3S7I - chain A; structure by X-ray diffraction, 2.35 A resolution.

[Chain A]
Protein: Allergen Ara h 1, clone P41B
Organism: Arachis hypogaea
Reference sequence: P43238 (ALL12_ARAHY); numbering as in UniProt (aligned over 170-586)
Amino-acid sequence (418 residues; each row starts with the number of its first residue):
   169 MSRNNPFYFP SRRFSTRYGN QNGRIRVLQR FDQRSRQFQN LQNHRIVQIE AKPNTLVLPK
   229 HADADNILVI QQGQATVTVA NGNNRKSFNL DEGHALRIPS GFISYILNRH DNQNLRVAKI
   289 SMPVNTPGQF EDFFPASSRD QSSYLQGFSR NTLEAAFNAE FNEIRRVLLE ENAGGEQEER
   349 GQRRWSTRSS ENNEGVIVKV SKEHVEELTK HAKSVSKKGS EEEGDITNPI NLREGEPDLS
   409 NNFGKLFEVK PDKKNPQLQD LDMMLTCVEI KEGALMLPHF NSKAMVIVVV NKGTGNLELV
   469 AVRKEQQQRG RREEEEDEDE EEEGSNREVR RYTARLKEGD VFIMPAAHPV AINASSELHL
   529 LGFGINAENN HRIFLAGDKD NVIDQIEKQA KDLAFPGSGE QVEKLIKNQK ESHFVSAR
Not modelled in the structure: 169-170, 341-360, 383-390, 474-492
Sequence notes: expression tag (169)
Reported in the primary citation:
  - binding site for chloride ion: His447, Arg540

[Overview]
From the paper: a binding site for chloride ion at His447 and Arg540.
Chain A is Allergen Ara h 1, clone P41B (Arachis hypogaea); the structure, Crystal structure of Ara h 1, was
determined by X-ray diffraction (same publication as 3S7E).
